Entry 8JRU (electron microscopy, 3.50 A resolution); this record covers chains A and L of the 5 polymer chains in the assembly.

== Chain A ==
Molecule: Beta-arrestin 1 and single-chain fragment variable 30 (scFv30)
Organism: Bos taurus
Notes: antibody fragment or engineered binder
Sequence (627 residues; numbered 1 to 627; the number before each row is that of its first residue):
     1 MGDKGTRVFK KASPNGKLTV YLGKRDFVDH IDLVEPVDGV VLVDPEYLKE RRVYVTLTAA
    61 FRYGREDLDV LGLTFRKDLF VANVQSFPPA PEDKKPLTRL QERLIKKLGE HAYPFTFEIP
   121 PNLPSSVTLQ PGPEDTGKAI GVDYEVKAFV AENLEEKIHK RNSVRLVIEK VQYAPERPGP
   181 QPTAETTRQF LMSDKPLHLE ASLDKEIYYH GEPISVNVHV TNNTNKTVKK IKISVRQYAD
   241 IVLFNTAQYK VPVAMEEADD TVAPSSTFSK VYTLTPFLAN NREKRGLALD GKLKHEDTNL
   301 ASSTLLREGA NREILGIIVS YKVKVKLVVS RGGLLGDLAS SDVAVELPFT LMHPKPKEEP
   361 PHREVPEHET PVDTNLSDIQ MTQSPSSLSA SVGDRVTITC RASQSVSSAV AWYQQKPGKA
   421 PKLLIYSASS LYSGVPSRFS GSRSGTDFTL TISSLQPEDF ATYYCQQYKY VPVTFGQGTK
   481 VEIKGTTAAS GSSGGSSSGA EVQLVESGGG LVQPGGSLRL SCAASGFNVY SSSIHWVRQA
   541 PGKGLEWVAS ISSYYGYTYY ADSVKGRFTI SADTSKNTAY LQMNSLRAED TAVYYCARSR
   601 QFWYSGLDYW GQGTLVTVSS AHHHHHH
Disordered / not traced: 1-5, 65-73, 92-93, 333-338, 369-627
Residues lining bound ligands: PIO ([(2R)-2-octanoyloxy-3-[oxidanyl-[(1R,2R,3S,4R,5R,6S)-2,3,6-tris(oxidanyl)-4,5-diphosphonooxy-cyclohexyl]oxy-phosphoryl]oxy-propyl] octanoate): Arg236, Lys250, Lys324, Lys326, Arg331, Ser340, Ser341, Asp342
What the authors report for this chain:
  - binding site for PIO: Arg236, Lys250, Lys324, Lys326
  - conformationally variable residues (order/disorder transition): Glu66 to Leu73
  - mutagenesis - K232Q/R236Q/K250Q (15-fold): decreased binding to HA signal peptide, HPC4 purification tag, Glucagon receptor, C-terminal tail of Vasopressin V2 receptor

== Chain L ==
Molecule: Beta-arrestin 1 and single-chain fragment variable 30 (scFv30)
Organism: Bos taurus
Notes: antibody fragment or engineered binder
Sequence (627 residues; each row starts with the number of its first residue; numbers below 1 keep their minus sign (Met-375 is residue -375)):
  -375 MGDKGTRVFK KASPNGKLTV YLGKRDFVDH IDLVEPVDGV VLVDPEYLKE RRVYVTLTAA
  -315 FRYGREDLDV LGLTFRKDLF VANVQSFPPA PEDKKPLTRL QERLIKKLGE HAYPFTFEIP
  -255 PNLPSSVTLQ PGPEDTGKAI GVDYEVKAFV AENLEEKIHK RNSVRLVIEK VQYAPERPGP
  -195 QPTAETTRQF LMSDKPLHLE ASLDKEIYYH GEPISVNVHV TNNTNKTVKK IKISVRQYAD
  -135 IVLFNTAQYK VPVAMEEADD TVAPSSTFSK VYTLTPFLAN NREKRGLALD GKLKHEDTNL
   -75 ASSTLLREGA NREILGIIVS YKVKVKLVVS RGGLLGDLAS SDVAVELPFT LMHPKPKEEP
   -15 PHREVPEHET PVDTNLSDIQ MTQSPSSLSA SVGDRVTITC RASQSVSSAV AWYQQKPGKA
    45 PKLLIYSASS LYSGVPSRFS GSRSGTDFTL TISSLQPEDF ATYYCQQYKY VPVTFGQGTK
   105 VEIKGTTAAS GSSGGSSSGA EVQLVESGGG LVQPGGSLRL SCAASGFNVY SSSIHWVRQA
   165 PGKGLEWVAS ISSYYGYTYY ADSVKGRFTI SADTSKNTAY LQMNSLRAED TAVYYCARSR
   225 QFWYSGLDYW GQGTLVTVSS AHHHHHH
Disordered / not traced: -375 to 0, 108-251

== Interface between chain A and chain L ==
Pairs across the interface - 11 pairs, chain A then chain L:
  Arg7(A) - Arg67(L)
  Lys357(A) - Tyr50(L)
  Glu358(A) - Ser54(L)
  Arg363(A) - Ser31(L)
  Arg363(A) - Lys93(L)
  Val365(A) - Tyr92(L)
  Val365(A) - Lys93(L)
  Glu367(A) - Lys93(L)
  Glu367(A) - Tyr94(L)
  Glu367(A) - Val95(L)  hydrogen bond (backbone-backbone)
  His368(A) - Val95(L)
Interface residues without a listed pair, chain A (8 interface residues in all): Pro366
Interface residues without a listed pair, chain L (9 interface residues in all): Gly69

== Overview ==
8 residues of chain A face 9 of chain L across their interface, with 1 hydrogen bond. Its one hydrogen bond,
Glu367(A)-Val95(L), is backbone to backbone. The paper reports a binding site for PIO at Arg236(A), Lys250(A)
and Lys324(A) among others; K232Q/R236Q/K250Q of chain A reduce binding to HA signal peptide, HPC4
purification tag, Glucagon receptor, C-terminal tail of Vasopressin V2 receptor.
Both chains are Beta-arrestin 1 and single-chain fragment variable 30 (scFv30) (Bos taurus). Entry 8JRU
(Cryo-EM structure of the glucagon receptor bound to beta-arrestin 1 in ligand-free state) was determined by
electron microscopy (same publication as 8JRV).
